PDB entry 3CIY | X-ray diffraction, 3.41 A resolution | chains C and B of the 4 polymer chains in the assembly

== Chain C ==
Molecule: 46-nt RNA strand
Sequence (46 nucleotides; numbered 1 to 46; the number before each row is that of its first residue):
     1 AUUCUGCGGA UUAUUUGGCA AAGGAAGCAU UGACACAUGC GCCAAU

== Chain B ==
Name: Toll-like receptor 3
Source organism: Mus musculus
Notes: fragment: mouse TLR3 ectodomain
Reference sequence: Q99MB1 (TLR3_MOUSE); residues 27-703 here correspond to UniProt positions 28-704 (UniProt number = residue number + 1)
Chain sequence (697 residues; row label = number of the first residue in the row):
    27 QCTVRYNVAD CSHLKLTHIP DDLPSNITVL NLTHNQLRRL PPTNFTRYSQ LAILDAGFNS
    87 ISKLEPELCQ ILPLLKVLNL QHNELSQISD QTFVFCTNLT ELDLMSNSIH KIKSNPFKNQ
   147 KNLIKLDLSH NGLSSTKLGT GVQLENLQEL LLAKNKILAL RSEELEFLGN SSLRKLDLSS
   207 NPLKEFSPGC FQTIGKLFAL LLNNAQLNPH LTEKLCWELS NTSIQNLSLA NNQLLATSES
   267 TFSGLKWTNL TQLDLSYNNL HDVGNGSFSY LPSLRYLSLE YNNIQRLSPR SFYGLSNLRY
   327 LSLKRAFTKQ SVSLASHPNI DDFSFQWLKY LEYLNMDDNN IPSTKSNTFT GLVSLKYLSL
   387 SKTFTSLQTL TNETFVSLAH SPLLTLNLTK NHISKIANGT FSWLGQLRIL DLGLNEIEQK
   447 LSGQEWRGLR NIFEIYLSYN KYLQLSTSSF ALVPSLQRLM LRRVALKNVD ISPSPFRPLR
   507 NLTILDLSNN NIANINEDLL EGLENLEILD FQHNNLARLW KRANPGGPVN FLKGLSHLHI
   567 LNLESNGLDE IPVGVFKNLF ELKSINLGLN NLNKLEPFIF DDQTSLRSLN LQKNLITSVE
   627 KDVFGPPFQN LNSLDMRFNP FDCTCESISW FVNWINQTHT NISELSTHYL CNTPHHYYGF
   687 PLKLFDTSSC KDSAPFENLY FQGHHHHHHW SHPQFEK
Disordered / not traced: 547-549, 698-723
Differences from the reference sequence: expression tag (704-723)
Curated features (UniProtKB/Swiss-Prot):
  - glycosylation (N-linked (GlcNAc...) asparagine): Asn52, Asn57, Asn70, Asn124, Asn196, Asn247, Asn252, Asn275, Asn291, Asn398, Asn413, Asn424, Asn507, Asn662, Asn667
Disulfide bonds: Cys28-Cys37, Cys95-Cys122, Cys649-Cys677, Cys651-Cys696
Glycans and other covalent adducts: N-acetylglucosamine (NAG) linked to Asn70, Asn196, Asn275, Asn398, Asn424, Asn507; glycan linked to Asn252, Asn291, Asn413
Reported in the primary citation:
  - binding site for the 46-nt RNA strand (chain C): His39, His60, Arg64, Phe84, Ser86, His108, Glu110, Asn515, Asn517, His539, Asn541, Arg544
  - mutagenesis - H39A, H60A: abolished signaling in response to dsRNA
  - mutagenesis - H108A: unchanged signaling
  - mutagenesis - H108E: abolished signaling
  - post-translational modification sites: Asn413
  - binding site for the 46-nt RNA strand: Arg64, Ser86, Glu110, Asn515, Asn517, His539, Asn541

== Chain C / chain B interface ==
Pairs across the interface (17):
  A20(C) - Asn541(B)  hydrogen bond to the sugar
  A20(C) - Ala543(B)  sugar contact
  A20(C) - Gly573(B)  sugar contact
  A21(C) - Asn517(B)  hydrogen bond to the sugar
  A21(C) - Asn540(B)  sugar contact
  A21(C) - Asn541(B)  hydrogen bond to the sugar
  A21(C) - Gly573(B)  sugar contact
  A22(C) - Asn517(B)  hydrogen bond to the sugar
  A22(C) - His539(B)  salt bridge to the phosphate
  A22(C) - Ser571(B)  hydrogen bond to the phosphate
  G23(C) - Arg489(B)  phosphate contact
  G23(C) - Asn515(B)  hydrogen bond to the phosphate
  G24(C) - Arg489(B)  salt bridge to the phosphate
  G41(C) - Gln62(B)  base contact
  C43(C) - Glu110(B)  hydrogen bond to the sugar
  A44(C) - Glu110(B)  sugar contact
  A44(C) - Ser112(B)  sugar contact
Other interface residues (no listed pair), chain C (10 interface residues in all): C42, A45
Other interface residues (no listed pair), chain B (17 interface residues in all): Arg64, Ser86, Ser88, Asn572, Asn597

== Summary ==
10 residues of chain C and 17 residues of chain B are in contact, with 7 hydrogen bonds and 2 salt bridges.
Polar contacts include A20(C)-Asn541(B), A21(C)-Asn517(B) and A21(C)-Asn541(B). The paper reports a binding
site for the 46-nt RNA strand (chain C) at His39(B), His60(B) and Arg64(B) among others; H39A and H60A of
chain B abolish signaling in response to dsRNA; 4 substitutions were tested in all.
Here chain C is a 46-nt RNA strand and chain B is Toll-like receptor 3 (Mus musculus). Entry 3CIY (Mouse
Toll-like receptor 3 ectodomain complexed with double-stranded RNA) was determined by X-ray diffraction,
deposited together with 3CIG.
